PDB entry 4QZE | X-ray diffraction, 2.25 A resolution | chains A and U of the 4 polymer chains in the assembly

# Chain A
Protein: DNA nucleotidylexotransferase
Source organism: Mus musculus
Notes: EC 2.7.7.31
Reference sequence: P09838 (TDT_MOUSE); the construct lacks a stretch of the UniProt sequence, so the offset changes along the chain: 132-482 = UniProt 132-482; 483-510 = UniProt 503-530
Amino-acid sequence (400 residues; numbered 111 to 510; the number before each row is that of its first residue):
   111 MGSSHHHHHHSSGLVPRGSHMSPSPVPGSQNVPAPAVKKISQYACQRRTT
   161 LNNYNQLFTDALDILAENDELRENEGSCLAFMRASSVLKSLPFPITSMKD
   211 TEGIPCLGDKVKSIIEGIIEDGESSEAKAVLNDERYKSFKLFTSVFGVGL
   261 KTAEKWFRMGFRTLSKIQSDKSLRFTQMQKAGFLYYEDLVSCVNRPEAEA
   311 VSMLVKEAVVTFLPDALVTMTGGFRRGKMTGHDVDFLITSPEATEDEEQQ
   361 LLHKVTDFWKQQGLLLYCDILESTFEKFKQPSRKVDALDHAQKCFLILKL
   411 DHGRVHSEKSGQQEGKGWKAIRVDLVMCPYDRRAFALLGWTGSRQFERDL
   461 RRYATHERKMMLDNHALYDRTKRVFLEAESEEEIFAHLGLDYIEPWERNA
Disordered / not traced: 111-147, 382-401, 417-424
Sequence notes: expression tag (111-131); engineered mutation Ala401 (Phe in P09838)
Swiss-Prot annotation at these positions:
  - region: Val258 to Thr262 (Involved in DNA binding)
  - binding site (a 2'-deoxyribonucleoside 5'-triphosphate): Gly333 to Lys338, His342 to Asp345, Gly449, Trp450
  - binding site (Mg(2+)): Asp343, Asp345, Asp434
  - modified residue: Ser134 (Phosphoserine)
Metal / ion sites: Na+: Thr253, Val255, Val258 (shared with DA5(U) of chain U); Mg2+ site 1: Asp343, Asp345 (together with 2',3'-dideoxycytidine 5'-triphosphate); Mg2+ site 2: Asp343, Asp345, Asp434 (together with 2',3'-dideoxycytidine 5'-triphosphate)
Residues lining bound ligands: 2',3'-dideoxycytidine 5'-triphosphate (DCT): Gly332, Gly333, Arg336, Lys338, Thr340, Gly341, His342, Asp343, Asp345, Gly449, Trp450, Thr451, Gly452, Ser453, Arg454, Glu457, Arg461
From the paper describing this entry:
  - conformationally variable residues (order/disorder transition): Asp396 to Leu398, Asp399, Lys403
  - mutagenesis - F401A: abolished catalytic activity on in trans
  - mutagenesis - L398A, F405A: decreased catalytic activity
  - mutagenesis - R461A: abolished catalytic activity

# Chain U
Molecule: 6-nt DNA strand
Sequence (6 nucleotides; each row starts with the number of its first residue):
     1 AAAAAC
Metal / ion sites: Na+: DA5 (shared with Thr253(A), Val255(A), Val258(A) of chain A)

# Chain A / chain U interface
Contacting residue pairs (21; chain A residue first):
  Val255(A) with DA5(U), phosphate contact
  Phe256(A) with DA5(U), sugar contact
  Gly257(A) with DA4(U), sugar contact; DA5(U), hydrogen bond to the phosphate
  Val258(A) with DA4(U), phosphate contact; DA5(U), phosphate contact
  Gly259(A) with DA4(U), hydrogen bond to the phosphate; DA5(U), phosphate contact
  Leu260(A) with DA4(U), phosphate contact
  Lys261(A) with DA3(U), phosphate contact; DA4(U), hydrogen bond to the phosphate
  Thr262(A) with DA3(U), hydrogen bond to the phosphate; DA4(U), hydrogen bond to the phosphate
  Met288(A) with DA5(U), sugar contact
  His342(A) with DC6(U), salt bridge to the phosphate
  Phe405(A) with DA5(U), base contact; DC6(U), sugar contact
  Arg432(A) with DA5(U), hydrogen bond to the phosphate; DC6(U), salt bridge to the phosphate
  Asp434(A) with DC6(U), sugar contact
  Trp450(A) with DC6(U), sugar contact
Interface residues without a listed pair, chain A (16 interface residues in all): Asp343, Asp345

# Overview
Chain A and chain U form an interface of 16 and 4 residues respectively, with 6 hydrogen bonds and 2 salt
bridges. Polar pairs include Gly257(A)-DA5(U), Gly259(A)-DA4(U) and Lys261(A)-DA4(U). From the paper: L398A
and F405A of chain A reduce catalytic activity; conformational variability at Asp396(A), Asp399(A) and
Lys403(A); 4 substitutions were tested in all.
Here chain A is DNA nucleotidylexotransferase (Mus musculus) and chain U is a 6-nt DNA strand. Entry 4QZE
(Mouse Tdt, F401A mutant, in complex with a DSB substrate, C-G base pair) was determined by X-ray diffraction
(same publication as 4QZ8, 4QZ9, 4QZA, 4QZB, 4QZC, 4QZD and 4 further entries).
